PDB entry 4MWT | X-ray diffraction, 3.85 A resolution | chains A and B

Chain A (and B):
Molecule: Lysosomal protective protein
Organism: Homo sapiens
Notes: EC 3.4.16.5; chain B of this document is another copy of the same molecule, construct and numbering; everything in this record applies to it too
UniProtKB: P10619 (PPGB_HUMAN); residues 1-452 here correspond to UniProt positions 29-480 (UniProt number = residue number + 28)
Sequence (428 residues; row label = number of the first residue in the row; note: 30 numbers in that range are skipped by the numbering (no residue carries them; nothing is unmodelled there)):
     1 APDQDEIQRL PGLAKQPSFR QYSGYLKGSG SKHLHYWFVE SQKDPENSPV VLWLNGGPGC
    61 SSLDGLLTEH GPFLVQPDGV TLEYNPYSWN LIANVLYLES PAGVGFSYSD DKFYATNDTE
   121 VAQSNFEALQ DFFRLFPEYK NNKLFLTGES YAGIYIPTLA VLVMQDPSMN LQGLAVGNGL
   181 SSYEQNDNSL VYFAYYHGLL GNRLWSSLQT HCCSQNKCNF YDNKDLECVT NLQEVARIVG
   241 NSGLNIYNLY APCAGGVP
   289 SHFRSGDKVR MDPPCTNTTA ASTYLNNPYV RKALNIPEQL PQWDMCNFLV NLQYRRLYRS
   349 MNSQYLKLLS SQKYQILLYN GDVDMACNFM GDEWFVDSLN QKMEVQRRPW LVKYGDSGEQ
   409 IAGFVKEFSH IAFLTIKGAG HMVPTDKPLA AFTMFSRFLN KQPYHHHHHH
Disordered / not traced: 289-297, 453-458
Cystine bridges: C60-C334, C212-C228, C213-C218, C253-C303
Covalently attached groups: N-acetylglucosamine (NAG) linked to N117, N305
Sequence notes: expression tag (453-458)
Swiss-Prot annotation at these positions:
  - active site: S150, D372, H429
  - glycosylation (N-linked (GlcNAc...) asparagine): N117, N305

Chain A / chain B interface:
Pairs across the interface (68; chain A residue first):
  Y192(A) with Y196(B)
  Y195(A) with M378(B); W382(B), hydrogen bond
  Y196(A) with Y192(B); Y196(B), hydrophobic; H197(B); F377(B); M378(B), hydrophobic
  H197(A) with Y196(B); H197(B); D370(B); F377(B)
  G198(A) with F377(B); R395(B), hydrogen bond (backbone-side chain); F412(B)
  L199(A) with R395(B); F412(B), hydrophobic
  L200(A) with R395(B)
  G201(A) with E381(B); R395(B)
  N202(A) with D385(B); K414(B)
  R203(A) with M391(B), hydrogen bond
  Q215(A) with N216(B)
  N216(A) with N216(B), hydrogen bond
  S242(A) with I409(B)
  G243(A) with I409(B)
  L244(A) with I409(B); K425(B)
  L249(A) with K425(B), hydrogen bond (backbone-side chain)
  Y250(A) with D370(B); V371(B); K425(B); G426(B)
  P252(A) with Q408(B)
  C253(A) with Q408(B), hydrogen bond (backbone-side chain)
  G256(A) with S405(B); E407(B)
  V257(A) with E407(B)
  D370(A) with H197(B); Y250(B)
  V371(A) with Y250(B)
  F377(A) with Y196(B); H197(B); G198(B)
  M378(A) with Y195(B); Y196(B), hydrophobic
  W382(A) with Y195(B), hydrogen bond
  D385(A) with N202(B)
  M391(A) with R203(B), hydrogen bond
  R395(A) with G198(B), hydrogen bond (side chain-backbone); L199(B); L200(B); G201(B)
  S405(A) with G256(B), hydrogen bond (backbone-backbone)
  E407(A) with G256(B); V257(B), hydrogen bond (backbone-backbone)
  Q408(A) with P252(B); C253(B), hydrogen bond (side chain-backbone)
  I409(A) with S242(B); G243(B); L244(B)
  F412(A) with G198(B); L199(B), hydrophobic
  K425(A) with L244(B); L249(B), hydrogen bond (side chain-backbone); Y250(B)
  G426(A) with Y250(B)
Also at the interface, not in a pair above, chain A (42 interface residues in all): I238, A251, E381, L399, G406, K414
Also at the interface, not in a pair above, chain B (41 interface residues in all): I238, A251, G255, L399

In short:
42 residues of chain A and 41 residues of chain B are in contact, with 13 hydrogen bonds. Polar contacts
include Y195(A)-W382(B), G198(A)-R395(B) and R203(A)-M391(B). Covalently linked N-acetylglucosamine: at
N117(A) and N305(A). UniProt lists 3 active-site residues on chain A.
Chain A and chain B are both Lysosomal protective protein (Homo sapiens); the structure, Crystal structure of
human PPCA (trigonal crystal form 2), was determined by X-ray diffraction.
